PDB entry 7TUS | X-ray diffraction, 2.40 A resolution | chains A and B

Chain A:
Molecule: Antibody Heavy Chain
Organism: Homo sapiens
Notes: antibody fragment or engineered binder
Sequence (221 residues; row label = number of the first residue in the row):
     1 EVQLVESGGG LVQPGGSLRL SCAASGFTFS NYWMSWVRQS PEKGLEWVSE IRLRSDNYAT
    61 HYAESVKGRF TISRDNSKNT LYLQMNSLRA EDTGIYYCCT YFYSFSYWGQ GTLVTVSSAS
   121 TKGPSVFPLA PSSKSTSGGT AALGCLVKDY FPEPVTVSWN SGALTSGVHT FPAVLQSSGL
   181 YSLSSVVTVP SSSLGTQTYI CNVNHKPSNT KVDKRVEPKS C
Unresolved in the structure: 134-137, 219-221
Disulfide bonds: Cys22-Cys98, Cys145-Cys201

Chain B:
Molecule: Antibody Light Chain
Organism: Homo sapiens
Notes: antibody fragment or engineered binder
Sequence (219 residues; row label = number of the first residue in the row):
     1 ELQMTQSPSS LSASVGDRVT ITCRSSQSLL HTYGSPYLNW YLQKPGQSPK LLIYKVSNRF
    61 SGVPSRFSGS GSGTDFTLTI SSLQPEDFAV YFCSQGTHLP YTFGGGTKVE IKRTVAAPSV
   121 FIFPPSDEQL KSGTASVVCL LNNFYPREAK VQWKVDNALQ SGNSQESVTE QDSKDSTYSL
   181 SSTLTLSKAD YEKHKVYACE VTHQGLSSPV TKSFNRGEC
Unresolved in the structure: 217-219
Disulfide bonds: Cys23-Cys93, Cys139-Cys199
Metal / ion sites: Mg2+ near Tyr145 (its only coordinating residue here)

Chain A / chain B interface:
Contacting residue pairs (61; chain A residue first):
  Trp33(A) with Tyr101(B)
  Gln39(A) with Gln43(B), hydrogen bond
  Leu45(A) with Phe92(B), hydrophobic; Phe103(B)
  Trp47(A) with Leu99(B), hydrophobic; Pro100(B), hydrophobic; Tyr101(B); Phe103(B)
  Glu50(A) with Tyr101(B), hydrogen bond
  His61(A) with Leu99(B)
  Tyr97(A) with Gln43(B), hydrogen bond; Ser48(B); Pro49(B)
  Tyr101(A) with Gly96(B); Tyr101(B)
  Tyr103(A) with Tyr37(B); Asn39(B); Lys55(B)
  Ser104(A) with Asn39(B); Tyr41(B); Leu51(B)
  Phe105(A) with Tyr41(B), hydrogen bond (backbone-side chain); Leu51(B); Tyr101(B), hydrophobic; Phe103(B), hydrophobic
  Ser106(A) with Phe60(B)
  Tyr107(A) with Phe60(B)
  Trp108(A) with Tyr41(B), hydrophobic; Pro49(B)
  Gly109(A) with Ser48(B), hydrogen bond (backbone-side chain)
  Gln110(A) with Ser48(B), hydrogen bond (backbone-side chain)
  Phe127(A) with Ser126(B); Glu128(B); Gln129(B)
  Leu129(A) with Phe123(B), hydrophobic; Val138(B), hydrophobic
  Ala130(A) with Phe123(B)
  Thr140(A) with Phe121(B)
  Ala142(A) with Phe121(B), hydrophobic; Phe123(B); Leu140(B), hydrophobic
  Leu146(A) with Ser136(B)
  Lys148(A) with Ser136(B), hydrogen bond
  His169(A) with Asn142(B); Asn143(B), hydrogen bond; Ser179(B), hydrogen bond
  Thr170(A) with Thr169(B)
  Phe171(A) with Leu140(B), hydrophobic; Ser167(B); Thr169(B); Ser179(B); Leu180(B); Ser181(B)
  Pro172(A) with Ser167(B), hydrogen bond (backbone-side chain); Val168(B)
  Val174(A) with Gln165(B)
  Leu175(A) with Gln165(B), hydrogen bond (backbone-side chain)
  Gln176(A) with Gln165(B)
  Ser184(A) with Ser181(B), hydrogen bond
  Val186(A) with Leu140(B), hydrophobic
  Thr188(A) with Asn142(B)
Other interface residues (no listed pair), chain A (41 interface residues in all): Val37, Glu46, Arg52, Gly111, Pro128, Pro131, Ala141, Leu143
Other interface residues (no listed pair), chain B (37 interface residues in all): Gln47, Tyr54, Ser94, Thr134, Glu166

In short:
41 residues of chain A face 37 of chain B across their interface; the contacts include 12 hydrogen bonds.
Among the polar pairs are Gln39(A)-Gln43(B), Glu50(A)-Tyr101(B) and Tyr97(A)-Gln43(B).
Here chain A is Antibody Heavy Chain and chain B is Antibody Light Chain, both from Homo sapiens. Entry 7TUS
(Sculpting a uniquely reactive cysteine residue for site-specific antibody conjugation) was determined by
X-ray diffraction.
